PDB entry 9OGL | electron microscopy, 3.10 A resolution | chains G and B of the 17 polymer chains in the assembly

Chain G:
Protein: BG18 Fab light chain
Organism: Homo sapiens
Notes: antibody fragment or engineered binder
Amino-acid sequence (214 residues; numbered 1 to 213 plus 2 insertion-coded residues; 1 number in that range is skipped by the numbering (no residue carries it; nothing is unmodelled there); the number before each row is that of its first residue; a row labelled like 95A-95B holds insertion residues (95A, then the next letters in order)):
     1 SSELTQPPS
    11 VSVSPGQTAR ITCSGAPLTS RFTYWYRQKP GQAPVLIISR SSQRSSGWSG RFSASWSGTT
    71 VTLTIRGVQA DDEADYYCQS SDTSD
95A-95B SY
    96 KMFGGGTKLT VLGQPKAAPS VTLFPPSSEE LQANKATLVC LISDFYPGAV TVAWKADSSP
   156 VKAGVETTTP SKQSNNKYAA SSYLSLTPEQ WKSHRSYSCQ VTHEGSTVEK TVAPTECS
Not modelled in the structure: 1-2, 108-213
Disulfides: Cys-23/Cys-88

Chain B:
Protein: Envelope glycoprotein gp160
Organism: Human immunodeficiency virus 1
UniProt: chimeric construct of A0A6H1VFU0, A0A6H1VCU6: residues 31-503 from A0A6H1VFU0 (A0A6H1VFU0_9PLVG) positions 30-504 (offset varies); residues 503-664 from A0A6H1VCU6 positions 509-661 (UniProt number = residue number - 3)
Amino-acid sequence (642 residues; numbered 31 to 664 plus 39 insertion-coded residues; 31 numbers in that range are skipped by the numbering (no residue carries them; nothing is unmodelled there); the number before each row is that of its first residue; a row labelled like 184A-184L holds insertion residues (184A, then the next letters in order)):
    31 AENLWVTVYY GVPVWKDAET TLFCASDAKA YETEKHNVWA THACVPTDPN PQEIHLENVT
    91 EEFNMWKNNM VEQMHEDIIS LWDQSLKPCV KLTPLCVTLQ CTNVTNNITD D
   150 MRGELKNCSF NMTTELRDKK QKVYSLFYRL DVVQI
184A-184L NENQGNRSNNSN
   189 KEYRLINCNT SAITQACPKV SFEPIPIHYC APAGFAILKC KDKKFNGTGP CQNVSTVQCT
   249 HGIKPVVSTQ LLLNGSLAEE EVIIRSENIT NNAKNILVQL NTSVQINCTR PNNNTVKSIR
   309 I
   312 GPGQAFYYTG DI
  323A I
   324 GDIRQAHCNV SKATWNETLG KVVKQLRKHF GNNTIIRFAQ SSGGDLEVTT HSFNCGGEFF
   384 YCNTSGLFNS TWISN
   400 TSVQGSNSTG SNDSITLPCR IKQIINMWQR IGQAMYAPPI QGVIRCVSNI TGLILTRDGG
   460 STNSTTETFR PGGGDMRDNW RSELYKYKVV KIEPLGVAPT RCKR
503A-503Z RVVGSHSGSGGSGSGGHAAVGIGAVS
   520 LGFLGAAGST MGAASMTLTV QARNLLSGIV QQQSNLLRAP EPQQHLLKDT HWGIKQLQAR
   580 VLAVEHYLRD QQLLGIWGCS GKLICCTNVP WNSSWSNRNL SEIWDNMTWL QWDKEISNYT
   640 QIIYGLLEES QNQQEKNEQD LLALD
Not modelled in the structure: 31-32, 59-62, 184A-184L, 400-409, 503A-503Z, 547-571, 659-664
Construct notes: conflict Glu-106 (Thr105 in A0A6H1VFU0), Gln-240 (Pro239 in A0A6H1VFU0), Ile-271 (Met270 in A0A6H1VFU0), Leu-288 (Phe287 in A0A6H1VFU0), Ser-291 (Pro290 in A0A6H1VFU0), Val-304 (Arg303 in A0A6H1VFU0), Tyr-319 (Ala316 in A0A6H1VFU0), Gln-363 (Asn361 in A0A6H1VFU0), Ser-375 (Tyr373 in A0A6H1VFU0), Cys-501 (Ala498 in A0A6H1VFU0), Ser-503Z (Phe516 in A0A6H1VCU6), Pro-559 (Ile556 in A0A6H1VCU6), Pro-561 (Ala558 in A0A6H1VCU6), Asp-568 (Leu565 in A0A6H1VCU6), His-570 (Val567 in A0A6H1VCU6), His-585 (Arg582 in A0A6H1VCU6), Cys-605 (Thr602 in A0A6H1VCU6); linker (503E-503R)
Disulfides: Cys-54/Cys-74, Cys-119/Cys-205, Cys-126/Cys-196, Cys-131/Cys-157, Cys-218/Cys-247, Cys-228/Cys-239, Cys-296/Cys-331, Cys-378/Cys-445, Cys-385/Cys-418, Cys-501/Cys-605, Cys-598/Cys-604
Covalent attachments: N-acetylglucosamine (NAG) linked to Asn-88, Asn-133, Asn-156, Asn-160, Asn-197, Asn-234, Asn-241, Asn-262, Asn-289, Asn-295, Asn-301, Asn-339, Asn-386, Asn-448, Asn-611; glycan linked to Asn-276, Asn-332, Asn-392

Interface between chain G and chain B:
Contacting residue pairs (25):
  Leu-28(G) with Thr-139(B), hydrogen bond (backbone-side chain)
  Thr-29(G) with Thr-139(B)
  Ser-30(G) with Thr-139(B); Asp-140(B)
  Arg-31(G) with Thr-139(B), hydrogen bond (backbone-side chain); Asp-140(B)
  Phe-32(G) with Ile-138(B), hydrophobic; Asp-140(B), hydrogen bond (backbone-side chain)
  Arg-50(G) with Asp-140(B), salt bridge
  Gln-53(G) with Asn-136(B); Arg-151(B); Asp-325(B), hydrogen bond (backbone-side chain); Ile-326(B), hydrogen bond (side chain-backbone)
  Arg-54(G) with Val-134(B); Asn-136(B); Asp-322(B), salt bridge; Ile-323(B), hydrogen bond (side chain-backbone); Gly-324(B); Asp-325(B), hydrogen bond (backbone-side chain); Ile-326(B)
  Ser-55(G) with Asn-136(B)
  Ser-56(G) with Asn-137(B)
  Trp-66(G) with Asn-137(B); Ile-138(B), hydrophobic; Thr-139(B)
Also at the interface, not in a pair above, chain G (13 interface residues in all): Ser-52, Gly-68
Also at the interface, not in a pair above, chain B (14 interface residues in all): Thr-135, Asp-141

In short:
13 residues of chain G face 14 of chain B across their interface, with 7 hydrogen bonds and 2 salt bridges.
Among the polar pairs are Arg-50(G)/Asp-140(B), Arg-54(G)/Asp-322(B) and Leu-28(G)/Thr-139(B). Covalently
linked N-acetylglucosamine: at Asn-88(B), Asn-133(B), Asn-156(B), Asn-160(B), Asn-197(B) and Asn-234(B) and 10
more.
Here chain G is BG18 Fab light chain (Homo sapiens) and chain B is Envelope glycoprotein gp160 (Human
immunodeficiency virus 1). Entry 9OGL (BG505 MD39.3 SOSIP.664 in complex with 3BC315, BG18 and VRC01 Fabs) was
determined by electron microscopy, deposited together with 9OGM.
